PDB entry 6P8V | X-ray diffraction, 2.64 A resolution | chains C and H of the 8 polymer chains in the assembly

== Chain C ==
Name: ATPase, AAA family
Organism: Escherichia coli MS 115-1
UniProt: D7Y2H4 (D7Y2H4_ECOLX); residues 2-311 here = UniProt positions 2-311
Amino-acid sequence (311 residues; numbered 1 to 311; the number before each row is that of its first residue):
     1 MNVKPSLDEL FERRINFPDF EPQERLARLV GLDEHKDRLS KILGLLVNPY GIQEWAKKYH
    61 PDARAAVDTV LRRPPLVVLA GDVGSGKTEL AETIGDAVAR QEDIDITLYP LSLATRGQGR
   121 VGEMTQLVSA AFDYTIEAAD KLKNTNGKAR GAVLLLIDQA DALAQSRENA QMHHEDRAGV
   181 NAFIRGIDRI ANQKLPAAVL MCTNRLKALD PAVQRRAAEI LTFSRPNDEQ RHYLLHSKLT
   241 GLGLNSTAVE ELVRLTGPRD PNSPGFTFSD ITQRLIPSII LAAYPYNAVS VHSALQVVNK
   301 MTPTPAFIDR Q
Disordered / not traced: 1-2, 144-147, 310-311
Differences from the reference sequence: expression tag (1); engineered mutation Gln159 (Glu in D7Y2H4)
Modified / non-standard residues: Mse1 (selenomethionine); Mse124, Mse172, Mse201, Mse301 (selenomethionine; parent Met)
Ligand contacts:
  - ATP (adenosine-5'-triphosphate), molecule 1: Arg28, Leu29, Val30, Leu32, Asp82, Val83, Gly84, Ser85, Gly86, Lys87, Thr88, Glu89, Asp158, Asn204, Leu234, Phe268, Ser269, Thr272, Gln273
  - ATP, molecule 2: Asp188, Arg215, Arg216
UniProt features mapped onto this chain:
  - binding site (ATP): Gly84 to Glu89, Arg215, Arg216
  - mutagenesis: Lys87 (K87A: Partially inhibits second messenger synthesis by CdnC:Cap7:DNA complex)
From the paper describing this entry:
  - mutagenesis - E159Q: increased stability (proposed by the authors, not directly observed)
  - binding site for ATP: Lys87 (proposed by the authors, not directly observed)

== Chain H ==
Name: E. coli MS115-1 HORMA
Organism: Escherichia coli
UniProt: A0A1X1LKT4 (A0A1X1LKT4_ECOLX); residues 2-172 here = UniProt positions 2-172
Amino-acid sequence (174 residues; row label = number of the first residue in the row; numbers below 1 keep their minus sign (Ser-1 is residue -1)):
    -1 SNASSYSYTV AETQTFSVTH ARHMAAKVAT DLRRMQRFYG YPSDADIEAY EEELVVFLKA
    59 GYLGEVSYGF QKNNNWIEPT LRYTAGDLLG SGTDDDPGKI RPGKDVSGAS FYSFMTYSSK
   119 YLNATQSEKD TALKDLPFKR VGAQSPGING YLENDKTYSA GGRSLTRTSV RNFV
Disordered / not traced: -1, 87-89
Differences from the reference sequence: expression tag (-1 to 1)
Modified / non-standard residues: Mse22 (selenomethionine; parent Met); Mse33 (selenomethionine; parent Met); Mse113 (selenomethionine; parent Met)

== Interface between chain C and chain H ==
Contacting residue pairs (9; chain C residue first):
  Gln118(C) with Tyr6(H)
  Gly119(C) with Ser5(H); Tyr6(H), hydrogen bond (backbone-backbone)
  Arg120(C) with Tyr6(H), hydrogen bond
  Val121(C) with Tyr6(H), hydrogen bond (backbone-backbone); Thr7(H)
  His173(C) with Ser3(H), hydrogen bond (side chain-backbone); Tyr4(H); Ser5(H), hydrogen bond
Other interface residues (no listed pair), chain C (7 interface residues in all): Gln171, Glu175
Other interface residues (no listed pair), chain H (6 interface residues in all): Asn0
Interface features reported in the paper:
  - pairs named by the authors: Ser5(H)-His173(C) (hydrogen bond)
  - interface residues, chain H: Tyr6(H)

== In short ==
7 residues of chain C face 6 of chain H across their interface; the contacts include 5 hydrogen bonds. Polar
pairs include Arg120(C)-Tyr6(H), His173(C)-Ser3(H) and His173(C)-Ser5(H). The paper describes a hydrogen bond
between Ser5(H) and His173(C). Chain C binds ATP. The paper reports a binding site for ATP at Lys87(C); E159Q
of chain C increases stability.
Here chain C is ATPase, AAA family (Escherichia coli MS 115-1) and chain H is E. coli MS115-1 HORMA
(Escherichia coli). Entry 6P8V (Structure of E. coli MS115-1 HORMA:CdnC:Trip13 complex) was determined by
X-ray diffraction (same publication as 6P8S, 6P8U and 6U7B).
